6AR3 - chains A and C of the 3 polymer chains in the assembly; structure by X-ray diffraction, 3.41 A resolution.

Chain A:
Molecule: GsI-IIC RT
Source organism: Geobacillus stearothermophilus
UniProtKB: E2GM63 (E2GM63_GEOSE); residue numbers follow UniProt; this construct covers 1-420
Sequence (428 residues; each row starts with the number of its first residue):
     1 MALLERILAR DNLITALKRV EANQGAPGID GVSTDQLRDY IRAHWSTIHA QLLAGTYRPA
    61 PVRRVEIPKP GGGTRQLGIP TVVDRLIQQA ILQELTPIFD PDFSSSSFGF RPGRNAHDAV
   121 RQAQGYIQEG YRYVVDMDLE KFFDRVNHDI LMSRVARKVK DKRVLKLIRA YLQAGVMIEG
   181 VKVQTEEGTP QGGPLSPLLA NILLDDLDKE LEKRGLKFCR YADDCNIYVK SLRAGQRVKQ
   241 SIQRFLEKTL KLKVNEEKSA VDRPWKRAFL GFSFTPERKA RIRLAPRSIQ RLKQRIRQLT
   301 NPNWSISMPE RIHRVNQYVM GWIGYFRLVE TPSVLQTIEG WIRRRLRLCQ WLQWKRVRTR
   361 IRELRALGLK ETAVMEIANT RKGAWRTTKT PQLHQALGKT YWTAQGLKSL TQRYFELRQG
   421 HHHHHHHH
Not modelled in the structure: 1, 420-428
Construct notes: expression tag (421-428)
Modified / non-standard residues: Mse-1 (selenomethionine); Mse-137, Mse-152, Mse-177, Mse-308, Mse-320, Mse-375 (selenomethionine; parent Met)
Bound ions: Mg2+: Asp-138, Leu-139, Asp-223 (together with 2'-deoxyadenosine 5'-triphosphate)
Ligand contacts: 2'-deoxyadenosine 5'-triphosphate (DTP): Lys-69, Arg-75, Leu-77, Phe-110, Asp-138, Leu-139, Glu-140, Lys-141, Phe-142, Phe-143, Gln-191, Asp-223, Asn-255, Lys-258

Chain C:
Molecule: 14-nt RNA strand
Sequence (14 nucleotides; row label = number of the first residue in the row):
     1 UUUGUUGCCU GGAG

Interface between chain A and chain C:
Contacting residue pairs - 39 pairs, chain A then chain C:
  Arg-19(A) / U5(C)  salt bridge to the phosphate
  Arg-19(A) / U6(C)  salt bridge to the phosphate
  Asn-23(A) / G4(C)  hydrogen bond to the phosphate
  Asn-23(A) / U5(C)  hydrogen bond to the phosphate
  Gly-25(A) / U3(C)  phosphate contact
  Gly-25(A) / G4(C)  phosphate contact
  Ala-26(A) / U2(C)  phosphate contact
  Ala-26(A) / U3(C)  hydrogen bond to the phosphate
  Arg-63(A) / U2(C)  salt bridge to the phosphate
  Val-65(A) / U2(C)  phosphate contact
  Ile-67(A) / U2(C)  base contact
  Pro-68(A) / U2(C)  base contact
  Leu-77(A) / U2(C)  sugar contact
  Leu-77(A) / U3(C)  base contact
  Ile-79(A) / U2(C)  sugar contact
  Ile-79(A) / U3(C)  sugar contact
  Arg-85(A) / U3(C)  phosphate contact
  Arg-85(A) / G4(C)  salt bridge to the phosphate
  Gln-89(A) / U5(C)  phosphate contact
  Leu-92(A) / U5(C)  sugar contact
  Phe-110(A) / G4(C)  base contact
  Phe-110(A) / U5(C)  sugar contact
  Phe-110(A) / U6(C)  sugar contact
  Arg-111(A) / U6(C)  hydrogen bond to the sugar
  Pro-112(A) / U6(C)  phosphate contact
  Pro-112(A) / G7(C)  phosphate contact
  Gly-113(A) / U6(C)  phosphate contact
  Gly-113(A) / G7(C)  hydrogen bond to the phosphate
  Arg-114(A) / U6(C)  hydrogen bond to the sugar
  Arg-114(A) / G7(C)  sugar contact
  Asn-115(A) / G7(C)  sugar contact
  Gln-191(A) / U3(C)  base contact
  Gly-192(A) / U3(C)  hydrogen bond to the sugar
  Gly-192(A) / G4(C)  sugar contact
  Gly-193(A) / G4(C)  hydrogen bond to the sugar
  Pro-194(A) / G4(C)  sugar contact
  Pro-194(A) / U5(C)  sugar contact
  Pro-197(A) / G4(C)  sugar contact
  Pro-197(A) / U5(C)  sugar contact
Other interface residues (no listed pair), chain A (32 interface residues in all): Val-20, Gln-24, Gly-78, Pro-80, Tyr-221, Gly-324, Arg-327, Arg-413
Other interface residues (no listed pair), chain C (8 interface residues in all): C8, C9

Summary:
32 residues of chain A face 8 of chain C across their interface; the contacts include 8 hydrogen bonds and 4
salt bridges. Polar contacts include Arg-111(A)/U6(C), Arg-114(A)/U6(C) and Gly-192(A)/U3(C). Ligands of chain
A: 2'-deoxyadenosine 5'-triphosphate. Asp-138(A), Leu-139(A) and Asp-223(A) form the Mg2+ site.
Chain A is GsI-IIC RT (Geobacillus stearothermophilus) and chain C is a 14-nt RNA strand; the structure,
Structure of a Thermostable Group II Intron Reverse Transcriptase with Template-Primer and Its Functional and
Evolutionary ..., was determined by X-ray diffraction, deposited together with 6AR1 and 6AR5.
